6HVU - chains H and Z of the 28 polymer chains in the assembly; structure by X-ray diffraction, 2.90 A resolution.

[Chain H]
Molecule: Proteasome subunit beta type-10, Proteasome subunit beta type-2
From: Homo sapiens
Notes: EC 3.4.25.1; engineered mutation(s): Chimera: 1-53 Homo sapiens,Chimera: 1-53 Homo sapiens
UniProt: chimeric construct of P40306, P25043: residues 1-53 from P40306 (PSB10_HUMAN) positions 40-92 (UniProt number = residue number + 39); residues 54-226 from P25043 positions 83-255 (UniProt number = residue number + 29)
Amino-acid sequence (226 residues; each row starts with the number of its first residue):
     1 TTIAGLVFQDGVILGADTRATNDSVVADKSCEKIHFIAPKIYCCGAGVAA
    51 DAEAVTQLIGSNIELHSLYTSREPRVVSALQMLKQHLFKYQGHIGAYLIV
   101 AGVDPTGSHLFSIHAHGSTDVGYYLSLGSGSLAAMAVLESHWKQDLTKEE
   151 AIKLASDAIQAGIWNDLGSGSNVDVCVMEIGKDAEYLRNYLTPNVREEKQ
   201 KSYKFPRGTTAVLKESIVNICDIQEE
UniProt features mapped onto this chain:
  - active site: Thr1 (Nucleophile)
Covalent attachments: compound GTW linked to Thr1
Ligand contacts: GTW (N-[(2S)-1-[[(2S)-1-[[(2S)-1-[4-(aminomethyl)phenyl]-4-methylsulfonyl-butan-2-yl]amino]-3-cyclohexyl-1-oxidanylidene-propan-2-yl]amino]-4-methyl-1-oxidanylidene-pentan-2-yl]-2-methyl-1,3-thiazole-5-carboxamide): Arg19, Ala20, Thr21, Asn22, Ala27, Cys31, Glu32, Lys33, His35, Gly45, Ala46, Gly47, Val48, Ala49, Ala52, Glu53, Gly128, Ser129
From the paper describing this entry:
  - specificity-determining residues: Val48 (proposed by the authors, not directly observed)

[Chain Z]
Molecule: Proteasome subunit beta type-6
From: Saccharomyces cerevisiae S288C
Notes: EC 3.4.25.1
UniProt: P23724 (PSB6_YEAST); residues 1-222 here correspond to UniProt positions 20-241 (UniProt number = residue number + 19)
Amino-acid sequence (222 residues; each row starts with the number of its first residue):
     1 QFNPYGDNGGTILGIAGEDFAVLAGDTRNITDYSINSRYEPKVFDCGDNI
    51 VMSANGFAADGDALVKRFKNSVKWYHFDHNDKKLSINSAARNIQHLLYGK
   101 RFFPYYVHTIIAGLDEDGKGAVYSFDPVGSYEREQCRAGGAAASLIMPFL
   151 DNQVNFKNQYEPGTNGKVKKPLKYLSVEEVIKLVRDSFTSATERHIQVGD
   201 GLEILIVTKDGVRKEFYELKRD
Metal / ion sites: Mg2+: Thr192, Val198
Ligand contacts: GTW (N-[(2S)-1-[[(2S)-1-[[(2S)-1-[4-(aminomethyl)phenyl]-4-methylsulfonyl-butan-2-yl]amino]-3-cyclohexyl-1-oxidanylidene-propan-2-yl]amino]-4-methyl-1-oxidanylidene-pentan-2-yl]-2-methyl-1,3-thiazole-5-carboxamide): Asp126, Pro127, Val128, Ser130, Glu132

[Chain H / chain Z interface]
Pairs across the interface (59; chain H residue first):
  Arg19(H) - Ile196(Z)
  Arg19(H) - Asp222(Z)  salt bridge
  Thr21(H) - Ile196(Z)
  Ser24(H) - His195(Z)
  Ser24(H) - Ile196(Z)  hydrogen bond (backbone-backbone)
  Ser24(H) - Gln197(Z)
  Val25(H) - Arg194(Z)
  Val26(H) - Glu193(Z)
  Val26(H) - Arg194(Z)  hydrogen bond (backbone-side chain)
  Val26(H) - Ile196(Z)  hydrophobic
  Ala27(H) - Arg194(Z)  hydrogen bond (backbone-side chain)
  Lys29(H) - Glu193(Z)  salt bridge
  Lys29(H) - Arg194(Z)
  Ser129(H) - Tyr33(Z)
  Ile163(H) - Asp222(Z)
  Trp164(H) - Ile35(Z)
  Trp164(H) - Arg38(Z)  hydrogen bond (backbone-side chain)
  Trp164(H) - Arg221(Z)
  Trp164(H) - Asp222(Z)
  Asn165(H) - Tyr33(Z)
  Asn165(H) - Arg38(Z)
  Asp166(H) - Tyr33(Z)
  Asp166(H) - Asp222(Z)
  Leu167(H) - Arg28(Z)
  Leu167(H) - Ile30(Z)  hydrophobic
  Leu167(H) - Asp32(Z)
  Leu167(H) - Tyr33(Z)  hydrogen bond (backbone-backbone)
  Leu167(H) - Ile35(Z)  hydrophobic
  Leu167(H) - Ile196(Z)
  Gly168(H) - Tyr33(Z)
  Ser169(H) - Asp222(Z)
  Gly170(H) - Asp222(Z)
  Ser171(H) - Asp222(Z)  hydrogen bond (backbone-side chain)
  Asn194(H) - Lys220(Z)  hydrogen bond (backbone-side chain)
  Asn194(H) - Asp222(Z)  hydrogen bond
  Arg196(H) - Thr189(Z)
  Arg196(H) - Ser190(Z)  hydrogen bond
  Arg196(H) - Glu193(Z)
  Glu197(H) - Arg185(Z)  salt bridge
  Glu197(H) - Thr189(Z)
  Lys199(H) - Asp186(Z)
  Gln200(H) - Lys182(Z)
  Gln200(H) - Arg185(Z)  hydrogen bond
  Gln200(H) - Asp186(Z)  hydrogen bond (backbone-side chain)
  Lys201(H) - Asp186(Z)  hydrogen bond (backbone-side chain)
  Tyr203(H) - Phe149(Z)
  Tyr203(H) - Gln153(Z)
  Tyr203(H) - Leu183(Z)
  Tyr203(H) - Asp186(Z)  hydrogen bond
  Phe205(H) - Asn152(Z)
  Phe205(H) - Gln159(Z)
  Pro206(H) - Pro162(Z)  hydrophobic
  Arg207(H) - Pro162(Z)
  Gly208(H) - Pro162(Z)
  Thr209(H) - Asn158(Z)
  Thr209(H) - Gln159(Z)
  Thr209(H) - Tyr160(Z)  hydrogen bond (backbone-backbone)
  Ala211(H) - Asn165(Z)
  Ala211(H) - Gly166(Z)
Other interface residues (no listed pair), chain H (34 interface residues in all): Asp23, Asp28, Val195, Val212
Other interface residues (no listed pair), chain Z (32 interface residues in all): Ser34, Glu161, Glu218

[In short]
34 residues of chain H and 32 residues of chain Z are in contact; the contacts include 14 hydrogen bonds and 3
salt bridges. Polar pairs include Arg19(H)-Asp222(Z), Lys29(H)-Glu193(Z) and Glu197(H)-Arg185(Z). Chain Z
binds compound GTW. Compound GTW is covalently linked to Thr1(H). The paper reports the specificity
determinant Val48(H).
Chain H is Proteasome subunit beta type-10, Proteasome subunit beta type-2 (Homo sapiens) and chain Z is
Proteasome subunit beta type-6 (Saccharomyces cerevisiae S288C); the structure, Yeast 20S proteasome with
human beta2i (1-53) in complex with 29, was determined by X-ray diffraction, deposited together with 6HTB,
6HTC, 6HTD, 6HTP, 6HTR, 6HUB and 30 further entries.
